Entry 4CSZ (X-ray diffraction, 1.75 A resolution); this record covers chain A.

== Chain A ==
Protein: Dissimilatory copper-containing nitrite reductase
Organism: Achromobacter xylosoxidans
Notes: EC 1.7.2.1
UniProtKB: O68601 (O68601_ALCXX); residues 2-336 here correspond to UniProt positions 26-360 (UniProt number = residue number + 24)
Amino-acid sequence (335 residues; numbered 2 to 336; the number before each row is that of its first residue):
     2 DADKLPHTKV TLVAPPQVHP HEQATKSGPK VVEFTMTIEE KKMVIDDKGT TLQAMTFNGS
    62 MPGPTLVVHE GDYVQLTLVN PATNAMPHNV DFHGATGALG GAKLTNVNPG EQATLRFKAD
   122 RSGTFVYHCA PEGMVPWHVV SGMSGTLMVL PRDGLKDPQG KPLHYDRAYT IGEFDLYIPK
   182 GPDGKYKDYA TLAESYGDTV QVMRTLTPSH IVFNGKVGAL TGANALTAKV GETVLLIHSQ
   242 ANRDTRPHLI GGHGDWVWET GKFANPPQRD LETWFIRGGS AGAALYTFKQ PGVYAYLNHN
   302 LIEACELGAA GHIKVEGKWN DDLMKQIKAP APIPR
Differences from the reference sequence: engineered mutation Cys306 (Phe330 in O68601)
Ion coordination: Zn2+ site 1 near His8 (its only coordinating residue here); Zn2+ site 2: His70, Asp73; Cu ion site 1: His89, Cys130, His139, Met144; Cu ion site 2: His94, His129, His300 (together with nitrite ion); Zn2+ site 3: His165, Asp167; Zn2+ site 4 near Cys306 (its only coordinating residue here); Zn2+ site 5 near Glu307 (its only coordinating residue here); Zn2+ site 6 near His313 (its only coordinating residue here)
Residues lining bound ligands: nitrite ion (NO2): Asp92, His94, His129, His249, Ile251, Leu298, His300, Leu302
What the authors report for this chain:
  - conformationally variable residues (side-chain flip): Met135
  - mutagenesis - F306C: increased catalytic activity
  - mutagenesis - F306C (50-fold): decreased binding to nitrite

== Summary ==
Chain A binds nitrite ion. His70 and Asp73 coordinate Zn2+ site 2. The Cu ion site 1 is built by His89,
Cys130, His139 and Met144. The paper reports that F306C increases catalytic activity; conformational
variability at Met135.
Chain A is Dissimilatory copper-containing nitrite reductase (Achromobacter xylosoxidans); the structure,
STRUCTURE OF F306C MUTANT OF NITRITE REDUCTASE FROM Achromobacter XYLOSOXIDANS WITH NITRITE BOUND, was
determined by X-ray diffraction, deposited together with 4CSP.
